Entry 7JOY (X-ray diffraction, 2.00 A resolution); this record covers chains A and B.

[Chain A (and B)]
Molecule: 3C-like proteinase
Source organism: Severe acute respiratory syndrome coronavirus 2
Notes: EC 3.4.22.69; chain B of this document is another copy of the same molecule, construct and numbering; everything in this record applies to it too
UniProtKB: P0DTD1 (R1AB_SARS2); residues 1-306 here correspond to UniProt positions 3264-3569 (UniProt number = residue number + 3263)
Chain sequence (306 residues; each row starts with the number of its first residue):
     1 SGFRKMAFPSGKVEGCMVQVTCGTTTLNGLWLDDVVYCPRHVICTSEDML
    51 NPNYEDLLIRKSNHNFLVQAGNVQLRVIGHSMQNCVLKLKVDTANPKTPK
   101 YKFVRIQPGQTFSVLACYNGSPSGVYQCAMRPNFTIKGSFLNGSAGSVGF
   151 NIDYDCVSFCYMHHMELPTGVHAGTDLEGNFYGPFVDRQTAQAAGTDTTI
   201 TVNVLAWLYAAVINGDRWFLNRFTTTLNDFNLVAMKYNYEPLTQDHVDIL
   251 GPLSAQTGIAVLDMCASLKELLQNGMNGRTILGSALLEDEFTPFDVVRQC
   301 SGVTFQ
Differences from the reference sequence: engineered mutation A145 (Cys3408 in P0DTD1)
Swiss-Prot annotation at these positions:
  - active site: H41 (For 3CL-PRO activity)
  - site: Q306 (Cleavage)
  - cross-link (Glycyl lysine isopeptide (Lys-Gly)): K5 (interchain with G-Cter in ubiquitin), K90 (interchain with G-Cter in ubiquitin)
From the paper describing this entry:
  - catalytic residues: H41
  - mutagenesis - C145A: abolished catalytic activity
  - mutagenesis - P9T (>50 fold): decreased catalytic activity
  - mutagenesis - P9T: decreased binding to 3C-like proteinase (chain A)

[How chain A and chain B interact]
Residue-residue contacts (77):
  S1(A) - G138(B)
  S1(A) - S139(B)
  S1(A) - F140(B)  hydrogen bond (backbone-backbone)
  S1(A) - E166(B)  hydrogen bond (backbone-side chain)
  S1(A) - H172(B)  hydrogen bond (backbone-side chain)
  G2(A) - G138(B)
  G2(A) - S139(B)  hydrogen bond (backbone-side chain)
  R4(A) - Y126(B)
  R4(A) - Q127(B)  hydrogen bond (side chain-backbone)
  R4(A) - K137(B)  hydrogen bond (side chain-backbone)
  R4(A) - E290(B)  salt bridge
  K5(A) - R4(B)
  K5(A) - Y126(B)
  M6(A) - G124(B)
  M6(A) - V125(B)
  M6(A) - Y126(B)  hydrophobic
  M6(A) - S139(B)
  A7(A) - G124(B)
  A7(A) - V125(B)  hydrogen bond (backbone-backbone)
  F8(A) - V125(B)
  P9(A) - S10(B)
  P9(A) - E14(B)
  P9(A) - P122(B)  hydrophobic
  P9(A) - S123(B)
  S10(A) - P9(B)
  S10(A) - S10(B)  hydrogen bond (side chain-backbone)
  S10(A) - E14(B)  hydrogen bond (backbone-side chain)
  G11(A) - G11(B)
  G11(A) - E14(B)  hydrogen bond (backbone-side chain)
  E14(A) - P9(B)
  E14(A) - S10(B)  hydrogen bond (side chain-backbone)
  E14(A) - G11(B)  hydrogen bond (side chain-backbone)
  P122(A) - P9(B)  hydrophobic
  S123(A) - P9(B)
  S123(A) - R298(B)
  G124(A) - A7(B)
  G124(A) - P9(B)
  V125(A) - M6(B)
  V125(A) - A7(B)  hydrogen bond (backbone-backbone)
  V125(A) - F8(B)
  V125(A) - V125(B)  hydrophobic
  Y126(A) - K5(B)
  Y126(A) - M6(B)  hydrophobic
  Q127(A) - R4(B)  hydrogen bond (backbone-side chain)
  K137(A) - R4(B)  hydrogen bond (backbone-side chain)
  G138(A) - S1(B)
  G138(A) - G2(B)
  S139(A) - S1(B)
  S139(A) - G2(B)  hydrogen bond (side chain-backbone)
  S139(A) - R4(B)
  S139(A) - M6(B)
  S139(A) - Q299(B)  hydrogen bond
  F140(A) - S1(B)  hydrogen bond (backbone-backbone)
  L141(A) - R298(B)
  L141(A) - Q299(B)
  E166(A) - S1(B)  hydrogen bond (side chain-backbone)
  G170(A) - S1(B)  hydrogen bond (backbone-side chain)
  H172(A) - S1(B)  hydrogen bond (side chain-backbone)
  T280(A) - L286(B)
  G283(A) - L286(B)
  A285(A) - A285(B)  hydrophobic
  A285(A) - L286(B)  hydrophobic
  L286(A) - G283(B)
  E290(A) - R4(B)  salt bridge
  Q299(A) - S139(B)  hydrogen bond
  Q299(A) - L141(B)
  C300(A) - L141(B)
  S301(A) - L141(B)
  G302(A) - Y118(B)
  G302(A) - L141(B)
  V303(A) - S123(B)  hydrogen bond (backbone-side chain)
  T304(A) - Y118(B)
  T304(A) - S121(B)
  T304(A) - P122(B)
  T304(A) - S123(B)
  F305(A) - P122(B)  hydrogen bond (backbone-backbone)
  F305(A) - S123(B)
Interface residues without a listed pair, chain A (41 interface residues in all): F3, L115, C128, R298
Interface residues without a listed pair, chain B (39 interface residues in all): F3, K12, L115, C128, G170, C300, S301

[In short]
The interface between chain A and chain B involves 41 residues on one side and 39 on the other, with 24
hydrogen bonds and 2 salt bridges. Polar contacts include R4(A)-E290(B), S1(A)-E166(B) and S1(A)-H172(B).
UniProt lists active-site residue H41(A) on chain A. The paper reports the catalytic residue H41(A); C145A of
chain A abolishes catalytic activity.
Chain A and chain B are both 3C-like proteinase (Severe acute respiratory syndrome coronavirus 2); the
structure, Product structure of SARS-CoV-2 Mpro C145A mutant in complex with its C-terminal autoprocessing
sequence, was determined by X-ray diffraction (same publication as 7KHP and 7JP1).
